6XNC - chains A and B; structure by X-ray diffraction, 2.11 A resolution.

[Chain A]
Molecule: Tryptophan synthase alpha chain
Source organism: Salmonella typhimurium
Notes: EC 4.2.1.20
UniProtKB: A0A0D6FWC1 (A0A0D6FWC1_SALTM); residues 1-268 here = UniProt positions 1-268
Amino-acid sequence (268 residues; row label = number of the first residue in the row):
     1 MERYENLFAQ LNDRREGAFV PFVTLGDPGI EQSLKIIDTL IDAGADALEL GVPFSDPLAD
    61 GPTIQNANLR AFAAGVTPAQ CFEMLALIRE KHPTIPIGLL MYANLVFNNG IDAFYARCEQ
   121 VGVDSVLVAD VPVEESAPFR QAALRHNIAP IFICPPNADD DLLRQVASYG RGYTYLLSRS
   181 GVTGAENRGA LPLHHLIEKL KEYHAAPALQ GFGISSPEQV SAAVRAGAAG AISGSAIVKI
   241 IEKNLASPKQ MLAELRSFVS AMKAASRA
Unresolved in the structure: 1
Ligand contacts: sn-glycerol-1-phosphate (1GP): Phe22, Ile64, Leu100, Tyr175, Arg179, Thr183, Gly184, Ala185, Phe212, Gly213, Ile214, Ile232, Ser233, Gly234, Ser235

[Chain B]
Molecule: Tryptophan synthase beta chain
Source organism: Salmonella enterica subsp. enterica serovar Typhimurium
Notes: EC 4.2.1.20
UniProtKB: P0A2K1 (TRPB_SALTY); numbering as in UniProt (aligned over 1-397)
Amino-acid sequence (397 residues; row label = number of the first residue in the row):
     1 MTTLLNPYFG EFGGMYVPQI LMPALNQLEE AFVSAQKDPE FQAQFADLLK NYAGRPTALT
    61 KCQNITAGTR TTLYLKREDL LHGGAHKTNQ VLGQALLAKR MGKSEIIAET GAGQHGVASA
   121 LASALLGLKC RIYMGAKDVE RQSPNVFRMR LMGAEVIPVH SGSATLKDAC NEALRDWSGS
   181 YETAHYMLGT AAGPHPYPTI VREFQRMIGE ETKAQILDKE GRLPDAVIAC VGGGSNAIGM
   241 FADFINDTSV GLIGVEPGGH GIETGEHGAP LKHGRVGIYF GMKAPMMQTA DGQIEESYSI
   301 SAGLDFPSVG PQHAYLNSIG RADYVSITDD EALEAFKTLC RHEGIIPALE SSHALAHALK
   361 MMREQPEKEQ LLVVNLSGRG DKDIFTVHDI LKARGEI
Unresolved in the structure: 1
Covalently attached groups: pyridoxal phosphate (PLP) linked to Lys87
Ion coordination: Na+: Gly232, Phe306, Ser308
Ligand contacts:
  - pyridoxal phosphate (PLP): Ala85, His86, Gln114, Thr190, Cys230, Val231, Gly232, Gly233, Gly234, Ser235, Asn236, Ala237, Gly303, Leu304, Ala348, Glu350, Ser351, Ser377, Gly378
  - tryptophan (TRP): Glu109, Thr110, Gly111, Ala112, Gly113, Gln114, His115, Leu166, Gly189, Thr190, Gly232, Gly233, Ala302, Gly303, Phe306
Curated features (UniProtKB/Swiss-Prot):
  - modified residue: Lys87 (N6-(pyridoxal phosphate)lysine)

[Interface between chain A and chain B]
Contacting residue pairs (68; chain A residue first):
  Pro53(A) with Gln293(B), hydrogen bond (backbone-side chain)
  Phe54(A) with Gly292(B); Gln293(B)
  Ser55(A) with Lys167(B); Gln293(B), hydrogen bond (backbone-side chain); Ile294(B), hydrogen bond (side chain-backbone)
  Asp56(A) with Lys167(B), salt bridge; Asp168(B); Asn171(B), hydrogen bond; Tyr279(B); Ile294(B)
  Pro57(A) with Arg175(B), hydrogen bond (backbone-side chain)
  Leu58(A) with Pro18(B); Arg175(B)
  Asp60(A) with Arg175(B), hydrogen bond (backbone-side chain)
  Gln65(A) with Ser161(B); Arg175(B)
  Phe72(A) with Gln293(B)
  Thr77(A) with Asp291(B)
  Pro78(A) with Asp291(B)
  Ala103(A) with Ile278(B), hydrophobic
  Asn104(A) with Gly277(B); Ile278(B), hydrogen bond (side chain-backbone); Met286(B); Gln288(B), hydrogen bond; Gly292(B), hydrogen bond (side chain-backbone); Ile294(B)
  Leu105(A) with Asp291(B); Gly292(B)
  Phe107(A) with Val276(B); Gly277(B); Ile278(B), hydrophobic; Lys283(B)
  Asn108(A) with Arg275(B), hydrogen bond; Gln288(B); Ala290(B), hydrogen bond (side chain-backbone); Asp291(B); Gly292(B)
  Ala129(A) with Pro18(B)
  Asp130(A) with Tyr16(B); Val17(B), hydrogen bond (backbone-backbone); Pro18(B)
  Val131(A) with Tyr16(B), hydrophobic
  Pro132(A) with Met15(B); Val17(B); Gln19(B); Met22(B), hydrophobic
  Val133(A) with Gln19(B), hydrogen bond (backbone-side chain)
  Glu134(A) with Gln19(B), hydrogen bond; Met22(B)
  Glu135(A) with Tyr8(B), hydrogen bond; Gly14(B); Met15(B), hydrogen bond (side chain-backbone); Tyr16(B)
  Phe139(A) with Ile278(B), hydrophobic
  Ile153(A) with Gln19(B)
  Pro155(A) with Gln19(B); Ile20(B), hydrophobic
  Asn157(A) with Pro23(B); Tyr181(B), hydrogen bond
  Leu162(A) with Gln19(B)
  Ser180(A) with Ile20(B); Ser178(B); Gly179(B)
  Gly181(A) with Ser178(B), hydrogen bond (backbone-backbone); Gly179(B)
  Val182(A) with Arg175(B); Ser178(B)
Also at the interface, not in a pair above, chain A (35 interface residues in all): Ala59, Asn109, Pro156, Leu177
Also at the interface, not in a pair above, chain B (36 interface residues in all): Thr2, Glu172, Leu174, Phe280, Thr289

[In short]
35 residues of chain A face 36 of chain B across their interface, with 18 hydrogen bonds and 1 salt bridge.
Among the polar pairs are Asp56(A)-Lys167(B), Pro53(A)-Gln293(B) and Ser55(A)-Gln293(B). Chain A binds
sn-glycerol-1-phosphate. Ligands of chain B: tryptophan.
Chain A is Tryptophan synthase alpha chain (Salmonella typhimurium) and chain B is Tryptophan synthase beta
chain (Salmonella enterica subsp. enterica serovar Typhimurium); the structure, Salmonella typhimurium
tryptophan synthase complexed with L-tryptophan and D-glycerol-3-phosphate, was determined by X-ray
diffraction (same publication as 6XOY, 6XRH and 6XT0).
